Entry 6OZI (X-ray diffraction, 2.30 A resolution); this record covers chains A and C of the 4 polymer chains in the assembly.

Chain A:
Molecule: endonuclease V isoform X2
From: Ciona intestinalis
UniProt: A0A3Q0JV13 (A0A3Q0JV13_CIOIN); residue numbers follow UniProt; this construct covers 2-245
Chain sequence (244 residues; each row starts with the number of its first residue):
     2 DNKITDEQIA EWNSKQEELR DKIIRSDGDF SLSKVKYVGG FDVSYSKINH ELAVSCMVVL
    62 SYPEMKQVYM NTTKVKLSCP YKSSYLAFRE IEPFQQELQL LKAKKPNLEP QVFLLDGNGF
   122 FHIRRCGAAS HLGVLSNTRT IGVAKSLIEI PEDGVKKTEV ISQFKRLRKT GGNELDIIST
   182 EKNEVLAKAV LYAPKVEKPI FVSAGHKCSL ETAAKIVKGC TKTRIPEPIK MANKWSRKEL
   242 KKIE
Differences from the reference sequence: engineered mutation Asn234 (Asp in A0A3Q0JV13)
Bound ions: K+: Asn72, Thr73
From the paper describing this entry:
  - binding site for DNA/RNA: Ile5, Lys48, Pro81, Lys83
  - binding site for DNA/RNA (chain C): Tyr46, Tyr82, Ser84 to Ala88, Asn119 to Ala129, Ile149
  - catalytic residues: Glu91 (proposed by the authors, not directly observed)

Chain C:
Molecule: DNA/RNA
Sequence (23 nucleotides; row label = number of the first residue in the row):
     1 CCGCIATATG CAGCATTCCA CGG
Not modelled in the structure: 18-23
Bound ions: K+ site 1: DI5 (shared with 1 residue of chain D); K+ site 2: DT7 (shared with 2 residues of chain D); K+ site 3: DT9, DG10

Chain A / chain C interface:
Residue-residue contacts (41):
  Asp43(A) - A6(C)  phosphate contact
  Asp43(A) - DT7(C)  phosphate contact
  Val44(A) - DT7(C)  sugar contact
  Ser45(A) - DT7(C)  phosphate contact
  Ser45(A) - DA8(C)  hydrogen bond to the phosphate
  Tyr46(A) - A6(C)  base contact
  Tyr46(A) - DT7(C)  hydrogen bond to the base
  Tyr46(A) - DA8(C)  hydrogen bond to the phosphate
  Lys48(A) - DA8(C)  sugar contact
  Tyr82(A) - DI5(C)  hydrogen bond to the phosphate
  Tyr82(A) - A6(C)  stacking on the base
  Lys83(A) - DG3(C)  base contact
  Ser84(A) - DC4(C)  sugar contact
  Ser84(A) - DI5(C)  base contact
  Ser85(A) - DI5(C)  base contact
  Tyr86(A) - DI5(C)  base contact
  Leu87(A) - DI5(C)  base contact
  Leu87(A) - A6(C)  sugar contact
  Asp117(A) - A6(C)  phosphate contact
  Asp117(A) - DT7(C)  phosphate contact
  Gly118(A) - DI5(C)  base contact
  Gly118(A) - A6(C)  sugar contact
  Asn119(A) - DI5(C)  hydrogen bond to the sugar
  His123(A) - DI5(C)  base contact
  Gly128(A) - DI5(C)  base contact
  Ala129(A) - DI5(C)  base contact
  Ala145(A) - DI5(C)  phosphate contact
  Ala145(A) - A6(C)  phosphate contact
  Lys146(A) - A6(C)  salt bridge to the phosphate
  Lys146(A) - DT7(C)  salt bridge to the phosphate
  Ser147(A) - DI5(C)  sugar contact
  Ser147(A) - A6(C)  hydrogen bond to the phosphate
  Leu148(A) - DC4(C)  sugar contact
  Ile149(A) - DC4(C)  sugar contact
  Ile149(A) - DI5(C)  base contact
  Glu150(A) - DC4(C)  hydrogen bond to the sugar
  Pro152(A) - DC4(C)  base contact
  Asn234(A) - DT7(C)  hydrogen bond to the phosphate
  Arg238(A) - DA8(C)  salt bridge to the phosphate
  Leu241(A) - DA8(C)  phosphate contact
  Lys242(A) - DT9(C)  salt bridge to the phosphate
Other interface residues (no listed pair), chain A (31 interface residues in all): Val144, Lys158, Glu245

Overview:
31 residues of chain A face 7 of chain C across their interface, with 8 hydrogen bonds, 4 salt bridges and 1
aromatic stacking contact. Polar contacts include Tyr46(A)-DT7(C), Asn119(A)-DI5(C) and Glu150(A)-DC4(C). The
paper reports the catalytic residue Glu91(A); a binding site for DNA/RNA (chain C) at Tyr46(A), Tyr82(A) and
Ser84(A) among others.
Here chain A is endonuclease V isoform X2 (Ciona intestinalis) and chain C is DNA/RNA. Entry 6OZI (Crystal
structure of Ciona intestinalis (Ci) Endonuclease V (D234N) in complex with a 23mer DNA containing ...) was
determined by X-ray diffraction together with 6OZF, 6OZG, 6OZH, 6OZJ, 6OZK, 6OZL and 7 further entries from
the same study.
